PDB entry 1RBO | X-ray diffraction, 2.30 A resolution | chains B and E of the 8 polymer chains in the assembly

[Chain B (and E)]
Name: Ribulose bisphosphate carboxylase/oxygenase
From: Spinacia oleracea
Notes: EC 4.1.1.39; chain E of this document is another copy of the same molecule, construct and numbering; everything in this record applies to it too
UniProt: P00875 (RBL_SPIOL); residues 1-475 here = UniProt positions 1-475
Chain sequence (475 residues; each row starts with the number of its first residue):
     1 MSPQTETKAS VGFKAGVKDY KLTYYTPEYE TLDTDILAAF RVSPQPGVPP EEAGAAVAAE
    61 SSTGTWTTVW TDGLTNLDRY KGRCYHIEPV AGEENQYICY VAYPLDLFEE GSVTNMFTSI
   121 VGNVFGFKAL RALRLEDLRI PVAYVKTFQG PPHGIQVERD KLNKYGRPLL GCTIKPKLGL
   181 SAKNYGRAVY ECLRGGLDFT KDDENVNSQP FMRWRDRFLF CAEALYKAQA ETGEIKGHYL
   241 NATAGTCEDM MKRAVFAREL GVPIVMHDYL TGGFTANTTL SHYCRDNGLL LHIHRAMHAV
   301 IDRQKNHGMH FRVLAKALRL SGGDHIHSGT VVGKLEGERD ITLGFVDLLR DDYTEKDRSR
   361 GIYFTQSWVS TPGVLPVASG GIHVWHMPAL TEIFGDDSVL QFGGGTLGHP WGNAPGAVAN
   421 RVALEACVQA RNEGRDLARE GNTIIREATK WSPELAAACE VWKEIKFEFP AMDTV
Disordered / not traced: 1-8
Disulfide bonds: Cys247 forms a disulfide with the same residue of a neighbouring copy of this chain
Small-molecule neighbours: 2-carboxyarabinitol-1,5-diphosphate (CAP): Glu60, Thr65, Trp66, Asn123, Thr173, Lys175, Lys177, Asp203, Glu204, His294, Arg295, His298, His327, Gly329, Lys334, Leu335, Ser379, Gly380, Gly381, Gln401, Phe402, Gly403, Gly404
UniProt features mapped onto this chain:
  - active site (Proton acceptor): Lys175, His294
  - binding site (substrate): Thr65, Asn123, Thr173, Lys177, Glu204, His294, Arg295, His327, Lys334, Ser379, Gly381, Gly403, Gly404
  - binding site (Mg(2+)): Lys201, Asp203, Glu204
  - site: Lys14 (Not N6-methylated), Lys334 (Transition state stabilizer)
  - modified residue: Pro3 (N-acetylproline), Lys201 (N6-carboxylysine)

[Interface between chain B and chain E]
Contacting residue pairs (19; chain B residue first):
  Lys146(B) with Pro210(E)
  His153(B) with Asp216(E), salt bridge
  Gln156(B) with Ser181(E)
  Val157(B) with Asp216(E)
  Asp160(B) with Lys183(E); Phe220(E)
  Lys161(B) with Asp216(E), salt bridge; Leu219(E); Phe220(E)
  Asn163(B) with Lys183(E)
  Tyr165(B) with Lys183(E), hydrogen bond
  Arg258(B) with Arg215(E); Glu259(E), salt bridge
  Arg285(B) with Arg213(E); Arg215(E)
  Asp286(B) with Arg215(E), hydrogen bond (backbone-side chain)
  Asn287(B) with Arg215(E)
  Gly288(B) with Arg215(E)
  Ser370(B) with Pro210(E)
Other interface residues (no listed pair), chain E (11 interface residues in all): Phe211, Lys252

[Summary]
Chain B and chain E form an interface of 14 and 11 residues respectively, with 2 hydrogen bonds and 3 salt
bridges. Polar pairs include His153(B)-Asp216(E), Lys161(B)-Asp216(E) and Arg258(B)-Glu259(E). Chain B binds
2-carboxyarabinitol-1,5-diphosphate.
Chain B and chain E are both Ribulose bisphosphate carboxylase/oxygenase (Spinacia oleracea); the structure,
Spinach rubisco in complex with the inhibitor 2-carboxyarabinitol-1,5-diphosphate, was determined by X-ray
diffraction together with 1RCO from the same study.
